Entry 3P5F (X-ray diffraction, 1.75 A resolution); this record covers chain A.

Chain A:
Name: C-type lectin domain family 4 member K
From: Homo sapiens
Notes: fragment: Langerin CRD
UniProtKB: Q9UJ71 (CLC4K_HUMAN); numbering as in UniProt (aligned over 193-328)
Chain sequence (136 residues; row label = number of the first residue in the row):
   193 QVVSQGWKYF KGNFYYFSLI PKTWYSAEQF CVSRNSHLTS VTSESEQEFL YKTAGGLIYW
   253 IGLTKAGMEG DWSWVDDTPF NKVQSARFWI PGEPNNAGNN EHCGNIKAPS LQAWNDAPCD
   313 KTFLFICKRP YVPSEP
Disordered / not traced: 193-197, 326-328
Differences from the reference sequence: variant Ala278 (Val in Q9UJ71)
Disulfide bonds: Cys223-Cys319, Cys295-Cys311
Metal / ion sites: Ca2+: Glu285, Asn287, Glu293, Asn307, Asp308 (together with alpha-D-mannopyranose)
Small-molecule neighbours: alpha-D-mannopyranose (MAN): Glu285, Asn287, Ala289, Glu293, Lys299, Asn307, Asp308, Ala309
Curated features (UniProtKB/Swiss-Prot):
  - natural variant: Trp264 (W264R: In BIRGD), Ala278 (V278A: No effect on mannose-binding ability; this construct carries the variant), Asn288 (N288D: Significant reduction in mannose-binding ability), Ala300 (A300P: Significant reduction in mannose-binding ability)
  - mutagenesis: Glu285 (E285A: Loss of binding to 6'-sulfo-LacNAc and invertase), Asn287 (N287A: Loss of binding to 6'-sulfo-LacNAc and invertase), Lys299 (K299A: Loss of binding to 6'-sulfo-LacNAc), Lys313 (K313A: Loss of binding to 6'-sulfo-LacNAc and 6-sulfo-GlcNAc)
From the paper describing this entry:
  - binding site for alpha-D-mannopyranose: Glu285, Asn287, Ala289, Glu293, Lys299, Asn307
  - specificity-determining residues: Ala289, Ala309, Pro310, Lys313, Phe315 (proposed by the authors, not directly observed)

Summary:
Chain A binds alpha-D-mannopyranose. Glu285, Asn287, Glu293, Asn307 and Asp308 form the Ca2+ site. UniProt
lists 4 mutagenesis sites. The paper reports a binding site for alpha-D-mannopyranose at Glu285, Asn287 and
Ala289 among others; specificity determinants Ala289, Ala309 and Pro310 among others.
Chain A is C-type lectin domain family 4 member K (Homo sapiens); the structure, Structure of the
carbohydrate-recognition domain of human Langerin with man2 (Man alpha1-2 Man), was determined by X-ray
diffraction, deposited together with 3P5D, 3P5E, 3P5G, 3P5H and 3P5I.
